Entry 2II9 (X-ray diffraction, 2.00 A resolution); this record covers chains A and C of the 4 polymer chains in the assembly.

== Chain A (and C) ==
Molecule: Sensory rhodopsin transducer protein
From: Anabaena sp
Notes: chain C of this document is another copy of the same molecule, construct and numbering; everything in this record applies to it too
Reference sequence: Q8YSC3 (Q8YSC3_ANASP); residues 0-124 here correspond to UniProt positions 1-125 (UniProt number = residue number + 1)
Chain sequence (131 residues; row label = number of the first residue in the row; numbering starts at 0):
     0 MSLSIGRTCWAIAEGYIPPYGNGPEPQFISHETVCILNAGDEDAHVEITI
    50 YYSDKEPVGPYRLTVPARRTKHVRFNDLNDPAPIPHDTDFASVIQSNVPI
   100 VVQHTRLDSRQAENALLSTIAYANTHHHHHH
Unresolved in the structure: 0, 19-30, 105-130 (chain C: 0, 20-30, 105-130)
Construct notes: expression tag (125-130)

== Interface between chain A and chain C ==
Residue-residue contacts (28):
  Ala10(A) with Ile4(C), hydrophobic; Val100(C), hydrophobic
  Ala12(A) with Cys34(C); Thr69(C); Val100(C); Gln102(C)
  Glu13(A) with Cys34(C), hydrogen bond; His71(C), salt bridge; Gln102(C); Thr104(C)
  Tyr50(A) with Leu2(C); Leu36(C), hydrophobic; Ala38(C); Arg67(C); Thr69(C)
  Tyr51(A) with Arg68(C); Thr69(C), hydrogen bond (backbone-backbone)
  Ser52(A) with Arg68(C); Thr69(C)
  Asp53(A) with Arg68(C)
  Lys54(A) with Arg68(C), hydrogen bond (backbone-side chain)
  Glu55(A) with Arg67(C), salt bridge; Arg68(C), salt bridge
  Pro56(A) with Arg67(C)
  Asp88(A) with His71(C), salt bridge
  Ala90(A) with Thr69(C)
  Val92(A) with Leu36(C), hydrophobic
  Gln94(A) with Leu2(C)
Also at the interface, not in a pair above, chain A (19 interface residues in all): Cys8, Trp9, Phe89, Ser91, His103
Also at the interface, not in a pair above, chain C (14 interface residues in all): Ile35, Val101

== In short ==
19 residues of chain A and 14 residues of chain C are in contact, with 3 hydrogen bonds and 4 salt bridges.
Polar pairs include Glu13(A)-His71(C), Glu55(A)-Arg67(C) and Glu55(A)-Arg68(C).
Both chains are Sensory rhodopsin transducer protein (Anabaena sp). Entry 2II9 (Anabaena sensory rhodopsin
transducer) was determined by X-ray diffraction together with 2II7, 2II8 and 2IIA from the same study.
